8VN5 - chains A and B of the 4 polymer chains in the assembly; structure by X-ray diffraction, 1.65 A resolution.

# Chain A
Molecule: Intron-encoded endonuclease I-PpoI
Organism: Physarum polycephalum
Notes: EC 3.1.-.-
Reference sequence: Q94702 (PPO1_PHYPO); residue numbers follow UniProt; this construct covers 2-163
Chain sequence (162 residues; each row starts with the number of its first residue):
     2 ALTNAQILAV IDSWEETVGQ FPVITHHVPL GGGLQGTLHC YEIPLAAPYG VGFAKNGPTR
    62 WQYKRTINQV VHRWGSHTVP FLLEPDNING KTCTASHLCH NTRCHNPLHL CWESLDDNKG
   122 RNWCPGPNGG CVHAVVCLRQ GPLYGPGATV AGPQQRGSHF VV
Metal / ion sites: Zn2+ site 1: Cys-41, Cys-100, Cys-105, His-110; Na+: Asn-119 (shared with 2 residues of chain D); Zn2+ site 2: Cys-125, Cys-132, His-134, Cys-138
What the authors report for this chain:
  - mutagenesis - H78A/H98A, H98A: decreased catalytic activity
  - mutagenesis - H78A: unchanged catalytic activity
  - catalytic residues: His-78, His-98
  - mutagenesis - H98A: abolished binding to metal ion

# Chain B
Molecule: Intron-encoded endonuclease I-PpoI
Organism: Physarum polycephalum
Notes: EC 3.1.-.-
Reference sequence: Q94702 (PPO1_PHYPO); residues 202-363 here correspond to UniProt positions 2-163 (UniProt number = residue number - 200)
Chain sequence (162 residues; row label = number of the first residue in the row):
   202 ALTNAQILAV IDSWEETVGQ FPVITHHVPL GGGLQGTLHC YEIPLAAPYG VGFAKNGPTR
   262 WQYKRTINQV VHRWGSHTVP FLLEPDNING KTCTASHLCH NTRCHNPLHL CWESLDDNKG
   322 RNWCPGPNGG CVHAVVCLRQ GPLYGPGATV AGPQQRGSHF VV
Metal / ion sites: Zn2+ site 1: Cys-241, Cys-300, Cys-305, His-310; Na+: Asn-319 (shared with 2 residues of chain C); Zn2+ site 2: Cys-325, Cys-332, His-334, Cys-338

# Interface between chain A and chain B
Pairs across the interface - 120 pairs, chain A then chain B:
  Leu-9(A) / Arg-357(B)
  Ile-12(A) / Arg-357(B)
  Asp-13(A) / Arg-357(B)  salt bridge
  Glu-16(A) / Gln-356(B)
  Glu-16(A) / Arg-357(B)  hydrogen bond (side chain-backbone)
  Glu-16(A) / Gly-358(B)  hydrogen bond (side chain-backbone)
  Glu-16(A) / Phe-361(B)
  Glu-17(A) / His-360(B)
  Val-19(A) / Phe-361(B)  hydrophobic
  Gly-20(A) / Phe-361(B)
  Leu-39(A) / Val-363(B)
  His-40(A) / Val-362(B)
  His-40(A) / Val-363(B)  hydrogen bond (side chain-backbone)
  Tyr-42(A) / His-360(B)  hydrogen bond (side chain-backbone)
  Tyr-42(A) / Phe-361(B)
  Tyr-42(A) / Val-362(B)
  Phe-82(A) / Ala-352(B)  hydrophobic
  Phe-82(A) / Gly-353(B)
  Glu-85(A) / Ala-352(B)
  Glu-85(A) / Gln-355(B)
  Pro-86(A) / Val-351(B)
  Ile-89(A) / Ala-349(B)
  Ile-89(A) / Val-351(B)  hydrophobic
  Asn-90(A) / Ala-349(B)
  Cys-94(A) / Val-351(B)  hydrophobic
  Leu-99(A) / Pro-354(B)  hydrophobic
  Asn-107(A) / Phe-361(B)
  Asn-107(A) / Val-362(B)  hydrogen bond (side chain-backbone)
  Pro-108(A) / Pro-354(B)
  Pro-108(A) / Gln-355(B)  hydrogen bond (backbone-backbone)
  Pro-108(A) / Phe-361(B)
  Leu-109(A) / Pro-354(B)
  Leu-109(A) / Gln-355(B)
  Leu-109(A) / Gln-356(B)
  Leu-109(A) / Phe-361(B)
  Leu-109(A) / Val-362(B)
  Leu-109(A) / Val-363(B)
  His-110(A) / Val-363(B)  hydrogen bond (side chain-backbone)
  Leu-111(A) / Gly-353(B)
  Leu-111(A) / Pro-354(B)
  Cys-112(A) / Thr-350(B)
  Cys-112(A) / Ala-352(B)
  Trp-113(A) / Thr-350(B)
  Trp-113(A) / Val-351(B)  hydrogen bond (backbone-backbone)
  Trp-113(A) / Ala-352(B)  hydrogen bond (backbone-backbone)
  Glu-114(A) / Thr-350(B)  hydrogen bond
  Asp-117(A) / Trp-324(B)  hydrogen bond (backbone-side chain)
  Asp-117(A) / Leu-344(B)
  Asp-118(A) / Gly-348(B)
  Asp-118(A) / Ala-349(B)  hydrogen bond (side chain-backbone)
  Lys-120(A) / Trp-324(B)
  Gly-121(A) / Trp-324(B)
  Arg-122(A) / Thr-350(B)  hydrogen bond
  Trp-124(A) / Asp-317(B)  hydrogen bond (side chain-backbone)
  Trp-124(A) / Lys-320(B)
  Trp-124(A) / Gly-321(B)
  Trp-124(A) / Trp-324(B)  hydrophobic
  Val-133(A) / Tyr-345(B)
  Val-133(A) / Gly-346(B)
  Val-133(A) / Pro-347(B)
  His-134(A) / Pro-347(B)
  Ala-135(A) / Pro-347(B)  hydrogen bond (backbone-backbone)
  Val-136(A) / Thr-350(B)
  Val-136(A) / Pro-354(B)
  Leu-144(A) / Asp-317(B)
  Tyr-145(A) / Val-333(B)
  Gly-146(A) / Val-333(B)
  Pro-147(A) / Val-333(B)
  Pro-147(A) / His-334(B)
  Pro-147(A) / Ala-335(B)  hydrogen bond (backbone-backbone)
  Gly-148(A) / Asp-318(B)
  Ala-149(A) / Ile-289(B)
  Ala-149(A) / Asp-318(B)  hydrogen bond (backbone-side chain)
  Thr-150(A) / Cys-312(B)
  Thr-150(A) / Trp-313(B)
  Thr-150(A) / Glu-314(B)  hydrogen bond
  Thr-150(A) / Arg-322(B)  hydrogen bond
  Thr-150(A) / Val-336(B)
  Val-151(A) / Glu-285(B)
  Val-151(A) / Pro-286(B)  hydrophobic
  Val-151(A) / Ile-289(B)  hydrophobic
  Val-151(A) / Cys-294(B)  hydrophobic
  Val-151(A) / Trp-313(B)  hydrogen bond (backbone-backbone)
  Ala-152(A) / Phe-282(B)  hydrophobic
  Ala-152(A) / Glu-285(B)
  Ala-152(A) / Cys-312(B)
  Ala-152(A) / Trp-313(B)  hydrogen bond (backbone-backbone)
  Gly-153(A) / Phe-282(B)
  Gly-153(A) / Leu-311(B)
  Pro-154(A) / Leu-299(B)  hydrophobic
  Pro-154(A) / Pro-308(B)
  Pro-154(A) / Leu-309(B)
  Pro-154(A) / Leu-311(B)
  Pro-154(A) / Val-336(B)
  Gln-155(A) / Pro-308(B)  hydrogen bond (backbone-backbone)
  Gln-155(A) / Leu-309(B)
  Gln-156(A) / Glu-216(B)
  Gln-156(A) / Leu-309(B)
  Arg-157(A) / Leu-209(B)
  Arg-157(A) / Ile-212(B)
  Arg-157(A) / Asp-213(B)  salt bridge
  Arg-157(A) / Glu-216(B)  hydrogen bond (backbone-side chain)
  Gly-158(A) / Glu-216(B)  hydrogen bond (backbone-side chain)
  His-160(A) / Glu-217(B)
  His-160(A) / Tyr-242(B)  hydrogen bond (backbone-side chain)
  Phe-161(A) / Glu-216(B)
  Phe-161(A) / Val-219(B)  hydrophobic
  Phe-161(A) / Gly-220(B)
  Phe-161(A) / Tyr-242(B)
  Phe-161(A) / Asn-307(B)
  Phe-161(A) / Pro-308(B)
  Phe-161(A) / Leu-309(B)
  Val-162(A) / His-240(B)
  Val-162(A) / Tyr-242(B)  hydrogen bond (backbone-side chain)
  Val-162(A) / Asn-307(B)  hydrogen bond (backbone-side chain)
  Val-162(A) / Leu-309(B)
  Val-163(A) / Leu-239(B)
  Val-163(A) / His-240(B)  hydrogen bond (backbone-side chain)
  Val-163(A) / Leu-309(B)
  Val-163(A) / His-310(B)  hydrogen bond (backbone-side chain)
Interface residues without a listed pair, chain A (56 interface residues in all): Thr-38, Leu-139
Interface residues without a listed pair, chain B (55 interface residues in all): Asn-290, Leu-339

# In short
56 residues of chain A and 55 residues of chain B are in contact, with 29 hydrogen bonds and 2 salt bridges.
Polar contacts include Asp-13(A)/Arg-357(B), Arg-157(A)/Asp-213(B) and Glu-16(A)/Arg-357(B). The paper reports
catalytic residues His-78(A) and His-98(A); H78A/H98A and H98A of chain A reduce catalytic activity.
Both chains are Intron-encoded endonuclease I-PpoI (Physarum polycephalum). Entry 8VN5 (Homing endonuclease
I-PpoI-DNA complex:ground state at pH8.0 (Tris) with Na+) was determined by X-ray diffraction together with
8VMO, 8VMP, 8VMQ, 8VMR, 8VMS, 8VMT and 35 further entries from the same study.
